PDB entry 8HXZ | electron microscopy, 3.40 A resolution | chains E and I of the 11 polymer chains in the assembly

== Chain E ==
Molecule: Histone H3
Source organism: Xenopus laevis
Reference sequence: A0A310TTQ1 (A0A310TTQ1_XENLA); residues 1-135 here correspond to UniProt positions 2-136 (UniProt number = residue number + 1)
Chain sequence (135 residues; numbered 1 to 135; the number before each row is that of its first residue):
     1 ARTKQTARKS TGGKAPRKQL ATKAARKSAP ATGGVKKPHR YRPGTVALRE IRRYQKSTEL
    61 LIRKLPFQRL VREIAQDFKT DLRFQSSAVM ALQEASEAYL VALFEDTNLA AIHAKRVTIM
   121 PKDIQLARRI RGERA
Unresolved in the structure: 1-36, 135
Modified / non-standard residues: Lys36 (2-{[(2R)-2-amino-2-carboxyethyl]sulfanyl}-N,N,N-trimethylethanaminium; ML3)
Sequence notes: engineered mutation Ala110 (Cys111 in A0A310TTQ1)

== Chain I ==
Molecule: 352-nt DNA strand
Sequence (352 nucleotides; row label = number of the first residue in the row; numbers below 1 keep their minus sign (DG-8 is residue -8)):
    -8 GAATTCGATA TCGAGAATCC CGGTGCCGAG GCCGCTCAAT TGGTCGTAGA CAGCTCTAGC
    52 ACCGCTTAAA CGCACGTACG CGCTGTCCCC CGCGTTTTAA CCGCCAAGGG GATTACTCCC
   112 TAGTCTCCAG GCACGTGTCA GATATATACA TCCTGTGCAT GTATTGAAAG TACTGCCAGT
   172 TCTAGACTGG AGAATCCCGG TGCCGAGGCC GCTCAATTGG TCGTAGACAG CTCTAGCACC
   232 GCTTAAACGC ACGTACGCGC TGTCCCCCGC GTTTTAACCG CCAAGGGGAT TACTCCCTAG
   292 TCTCCAGGCA CGTGTCAGAT ATATACATCC TGTGCATGTA TTGAACAGCG AT
Unresolved in the structure: -8 to -7, 158-343

== Chain E / chain I interface ==
Contacting residue pairs (21):
  Arg40(E) with DG83(I), hydrogen bond to the sugar; DC84(I), hydrogen bond to the sugar
  Tyr41(E) with DG6(I), base contact; DA7(I), sugar contact; DC84(I), phosphate contact
  Arg42(E) with DG83(I), phosphate contact
  Pro43(E) with DC82(I), phosphate contact; DG83(I), phosphate contact
  Gly44(E) with DC82(I), hydrogen bond to the phosphate; DG83(I), hydrogen bond to the phosphate
  Thr45(E) with DG83(I), phosphate contact
  Val46(E) with DG83(I), hydrogen bond to the phosphate
  Ala47(E) with DG83(I), hydrogen bond to the phosphate
  Arg49(E) with DA8(I), sugar contact
  Lys56(E) with DC10(I), phosphate contact
  Arg63(E) with DA91(I), phosphate contact
  Lys64(E) with DC92(I), hydrogen bond to the phosphate
  Leu65(E) with DA91(I), phosphate contact; DC92(I), hydrogen bond to the phosphate
  Pro66(E) with DA91(I), phosphate contact
  Arg69(E) with DA91(I), salt bridge to the phosphate
Also at the interface, not in a pair above, chain E (20 interface residues in all): His39, Arg53, Asp81, Arg83, Lys115
Also at the interface, not in a pair above, chain I (13 interface residues in all): DT9, DG73, DG100, DG101

== In short ==
The interface between chain E and chain I involves 20 residues on one side and 13 on the other; the contacts
include 8 hydrogen bonds and 1 salt bridge. Among the polar pairs are Arg40(E)-DG83(I), Arg40(E)-DC84(I) and
Gly44(E)-DC82(I).
Here chain E is Histone H3 (Xenopus laevis) and chain I is a 352-nt DNA strand. Entry 8HXZ (Cryo-EM structure
of Eaf3 CHD in complex with nucleosome) was determined by electron microscopy together with 8HXX, 8HXY, 8HY0
and 8JHO from the same study.
